8C7S - chains M and B of the 4 polymer chains in the assembly; structure by X-ray diffraction, 3.05 A resolution.

# Chain M
Molecule: 30-nt DNA strand
Sequence (30 nucleotides; row label = number of the first residue in the row):
     1 CTAAATTTTC TGAAAATTCT GAAAATTATC

# Chain B
Protein: Global transcriptional regulator CodY (Fragment)
From: Staphylococcus aureus (strain USA300)
Reference sequence: A0A6B0CMV4 (A0A6B0CMV4_STAAU); residues 1-256 here = UniProt positions 1-256
Chain sequence (256 residues; row label = number of the first residue in the row):
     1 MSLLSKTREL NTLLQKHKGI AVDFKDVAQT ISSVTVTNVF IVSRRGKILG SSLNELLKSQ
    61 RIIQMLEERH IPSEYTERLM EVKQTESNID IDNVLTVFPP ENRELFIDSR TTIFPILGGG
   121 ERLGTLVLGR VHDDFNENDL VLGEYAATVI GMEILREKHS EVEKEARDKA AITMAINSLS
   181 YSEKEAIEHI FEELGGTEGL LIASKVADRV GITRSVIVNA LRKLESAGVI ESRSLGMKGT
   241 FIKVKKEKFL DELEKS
Small-molecule neighbours:
  - GTP (guanosine-5'-triphosphate): Ala21, Val22, Asp23, Phe24, Ser43, Arg44, Arg45, Lys47, Leu49, Glu153, Ile154, Arg156, Glu157, Lys158
  - isoleucine (ILE): Arg61, Ile62, Met65, Pro72, Tyr75, Val94, Thr96, Val97, Phe98, Pro99, Pro100
What the authors report for this chain:
  - binding site for isoleucine: Arg61
  - binding site for GTP: Val22, Phe24, Ser43, Arg44, Arg45, Lys47, His70, Glu153
  - self-association interface (contacts with another copy of this molecule); pairs are residue here / residue on that copy: Tyr181-Phe241 (pi stacking), Gly118, Gly119, Gly120, Thr148, Leu179
  - binding site for the 30-nt DNA strand (chain M): Ser180, Ser182, Ala203, Ser204, Thr213, Ser215, Val216, Val218, Arg222, Leu235 to Met237, Thr240
  - specificity-determining residues: Ser215, Met237
  - binding site for the 30-nt DNA strand: Ser180, Ser182, Met237
  - mutagenesis - R167A: decreased binding to DNA

# How chain M and chain B interact
Pairs across the interface (17):
  DT18(M) - Ser180(B)  hydrogen bond to the phosphate
  DC19(M) - Ser180(B)  hydrogen bond to the phosphate
  DC19(M) - Tyr181(B)  phosphate contact
  DC19(M) - Ser182(B)  hydrogen bond to the phosphate
  DT20(M) - Thr213(B)  hydrogen bond to the phosphate
  DT20(M) - Ser215(B)  base contact
  DT20(M) - Val216(B)  phosphate contact
  DG21(M) - Thr213(B)  base contact
  DG21(M) - Ser215(B)  hydrogen bond to the base
  DT26(M) - Gly236(B)  base contact
  DT27(M) - Ser234(B)  sugar contact
  DT27(M) - Leu235(B)  phosphate contact
  DT27(M) - Gly236(B)  base contact
  DT27(M) - Met237(B)  hydrogen bond to the base
  DA28(M) - Leu235(B)  sugar contact
  DA28(M) - Met237(B)  sugar contact
  DA28(M) - Lys238(B)  sugar contact
Other interface residues (no listed pair), chain M (8 interface residues in all): DT29
Other interface residues (no listed pair), chain B (12 interface residues in all): Glu183

# In short
The interface between chain M and chain B involves 8 residues on one side and 12 on the other, with 6 hydrogen
bonds. Among the polar pairs are DG21(M)-Ser215(B), DT27(M)-Met237(B) and DT18(M)-Ser180(B). From the paper: a
binding site for the 30-nt DNA strand (chain M) at Ser180(B), Ser182(B) and Ala203(B) among others; R167A of
chain B reduces binding to DNA.
Here chain M is a 30-nt DNA strand and chain B is Global transcriptional regulator CodY (Fragment)
(Staphylococcus aureus (strain USA300)). Entry 8C7S (Transcriptional pleiotropic repressor CodY from
Staphylococcus aureus in complex with Ile, GTP, and a 30-bp DNA ...) was determined by X-ray diffraction
together with 8C7O and 8C7U from the same study.
